Entry 9M2F (electron microscopy, 2.93 A resolution); this record covers chains B and A of the 6 polymer chains in the assembly.

[Chain B]
Molecule: Guanine nucleotide-binding protein G(I)/G(S)/G(T) subunit beta-1
Source organism: Rattus norvegicus
Reference sequence: P54311 (GBB1_RAT); numbering as in UniProt (aligned over 2-340)
Amino-acid sequence (366 residues; numbered -10 to 355; the number before each row is that of its first residue; numbers below 1 keep their minus sign (Met-10 is residue -10)):
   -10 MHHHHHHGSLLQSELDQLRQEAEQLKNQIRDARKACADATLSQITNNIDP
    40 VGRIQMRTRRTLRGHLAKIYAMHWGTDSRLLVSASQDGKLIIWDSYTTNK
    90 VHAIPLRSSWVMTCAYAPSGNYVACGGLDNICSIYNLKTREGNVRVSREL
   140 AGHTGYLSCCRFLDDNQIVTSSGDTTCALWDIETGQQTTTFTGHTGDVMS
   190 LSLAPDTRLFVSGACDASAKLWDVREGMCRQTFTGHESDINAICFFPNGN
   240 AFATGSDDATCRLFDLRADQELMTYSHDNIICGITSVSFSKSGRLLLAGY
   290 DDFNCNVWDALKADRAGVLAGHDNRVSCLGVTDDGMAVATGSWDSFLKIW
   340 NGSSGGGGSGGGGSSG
Disordered / not traced: -10 to 1, 343-355
Construct notes: initiating methionine (-10); expression tag (-9 to 1, 341-355)
Swiss-Prot annotation at these positions:
  - modified residue: Ser2 (N-acetylserine), His266 (Phosphohistidine)

[Chain A]
Molecule: Guanine nucleotide-binding protein G(i) subunit alpha-1
Source organism: Homo sapiens
Reference sequence: P63096 (GNAI1_HUMAN); residues 1-354 here = UniProt positions 1-354
Amino-acid sequence (354 residues; row label = number of the first residue in the row):
     1 MGCTLSAEDKAAVERSKMIDRNLREDGEKAAREVKLLLLGAGESGKSTIV
    51 KQMKIIHEAGYSEEECKQYKAVVYSNTIQSIIAIIRAMGRLKIDFGDSAR
   101 ADDARQLFVLAGAAEEGFMTAELAGVIKRLWKDSGVQACFNRSREYQLND
   151 SAAYYLNDLDRIAQPNYIPTQQDVLRTRVKTTGIVETHFTFKDLHFKMFD
   201 VGAQRSERKKWIHCFEGVTAIIFCVALSDYDLVLAEDEEMNRMHESMKLF
   251 DSICNNKWFTDTSIILFLNKKDLFEEKIKKSPLTICYPEYAGSNTYEEAA
   301 AYIQCQFEDLNKRKDTKEIYTHFTCSTDTKNVQFVFDAVTDVIIKNNLKD
   351 CGLF
Disordered / not traced: 1, 55-179
Construct notes: engineered mutation Ala203 (Gly in P63096), Ser326 (Ala in P63096)
Swiss-Prot annotation at these positions:
  - region: Lys35 to Thr48 (G1 motif), Asp173 to Thr181 (G2 motif), Phe196 to Gly202, Gln204, Arg205 (G3 motif), Ile265 to Asp272 (G4 motif), Thr324, Cys325, Thr327 to Thr329 (G5 motif)
  - binding site (GTP): Glu43 to Thr48, Ser151, Leu175 to Thr181, Asp200 to Gly202, Gln204, Asn269 to Asp272
  - binding site (Mg(2+)): Ser47, Thr181
  - modified residue: Arg178 (ADP-ribosylarginine), Gln204 (Deamidated glutamine), Cys351 (ADP-ribosylcysteine)
  - lipidation: Gly2 (N-myristoyl glycine), Cys3 (S-palmitoyl cysteine)
  - natural variant: Gly40 (G40C: In NEDHISB; G40R: In NEDHISB), Gly45 (G45D: In NEDHISB), Thr48 (T48I: In NEDHISB; T48K: In NEDHISB), Gln52 (Q52P: In NEDHISB), Ser75 (deletion: In NEDHISB; uncertain significance), Gln172 (deletion: In NEDHISB), Asp173 (D173V: In NEDHISB), Glu186 to Phe189 (deletion: In NEDHISB; uncertain significance), Cys224 (C224Y: In NEDHISB), Lys270 (K270N: In NEDHISB; K270R: In NEDHISB), Asp272 (D272G: In NEDHISB), Val332 (V332E: In NEDHISB; uncertain significance)
  - mutagenesis: Gly42 (G42R: Abolishes switch to an activated conformation and dissociation from beta and gamma subunits upon GTP binding. Abolishes interaction with RGS family members), Glu116 (E116L: Enhances interaction (inactive GDP-bound) with RGS14), Gln147 (Q147L: Enhances interaction (inactive GDP-bound) with RGS14), Glu245 (E245L: Enhances interaction (inactive GDP-bound) with RGS14)

[How chain B and chain A interact]
Contacting residue pairs - 46 pairs, chain B then chain A:
  Gly53(B) - Leu23(A)
  Leu55(B) - Gly27(A)
  Lys57(B) - His213(A)  hydrogen bond (side chain-backbone)
  Lys57(B) - Glu216(A)  salt bridge
  Tyr59(B) - His213(A)  hydrogen bond
  Tyr59(B) - Cys214(A)
  Gln75(B) - Cys214(A)  hydrogen bond
  Lys78(B) - Leu23(A)
  Lys78(B) - Asp26(A)  salt bridge
  Ile80(B) - Leu23(A)  hydrophobic
  Asn88(B) - Ala12(A)  hydrogen bond (side chain-backbone)
  Asn88(B) - Val13(A)
  Lys89(B) - Ser16(A)
  Lys89(B) - Ile19(A)
  Lys89(B) - Asp20(A)  salt bridge
  Lys89(B) - Leu23(A)
  Val90(B) - Arg15(A)  hydrogen bond (backbone-side chain)
  His91(B) - Arg15(A)
  Ala92(B) - Ile19(A)  hydrophobic
  Trp99(B) - Ile184(A)
  Trp99(B) - Glu186(A)  hydrogen bond
  Trp99(B) - Phe199(A)  hydrophobic
  Trp99(B) - Cys214(A)
  Trp99(B) - Phe215(A)  hydrophobic
  Leu117(B) - Ile184(A)
  Leu117(B) - Gln204(A)
  Asn119(B) - Thr182(A)
  Asn119(B) - Gly183(A)
  Asn119(B) - Gln204(A)
  Gly144(B) - Gln204(A)
  Tyr145(B) - Gln204(A)
  Tyr145(B) - Ser206(A)
  Tyr145(B) - Lys210(A)
  Tyr145(B) - Trp211(A)
  Gly162(B) - Ser206(A)
  Asp186(B) - Ser206(A)
  Asp186(B) - Glu207(A)  hydrogen bond (side chain-backbone)
  Met188(B) - Lys210(A)
  Cys204(B) - Glu207(A)
  Cys204(B) - Lys210(A)
  Asp228(B) - Lys209(A)  salt bridge
  Asp228(B) - Lys210(A)  salt bridge
  Asn230(B) - Lys210(A)
  Asp246(B) - Lys210(A)  salt bridge
  Arg314(B) - Trp258(A)
  Trp332(B) - Trp258(A)  hydrophobic
Also at the interface, not in a pair above, chain B (30 interface residues in all): Ser97, Met101, Asp118, Ile120
Also at the interface, not in a pair above, chain A (27 interface residues in all): Thr181, Val201

[Overview]
The interface between chain B and chain A involves 30 residues on one side and 27 on the other; the contacts
include 7 hydrogen bonds and 6 salt bridges. Polar contacts include Lys57(B)-Glu216(A), Lys78(B)-Asp26(A) and
Lys89(B)-Asp20(A).
Chain B is Guanine nucleotide-binding protein G(I)/G(S)/G(T) subunit beta-1 (Rattus norvegicus) and chain A is
Guanine nucleotide-binding protein G(i) subunit alpha-1 (Homo sapiens); the structure, Structure of
neuropeptide FF receptor 1 complex with NPFF, was determined by electron microscopy (same publication as 9M0R
and 9M54).
